Entry 1SK4 (X-ray diffraction, 1.65 A resolution); this record covers chain A.

Chain A:
Molecule: Peptidoglycan recognition protein I-alpha
Source organism: Homo sapiens
UniProt: Q96LB9 (PGRP3_HUMAN); numbering as in UniProt (aligned over 179-341)
Amino-acid sequence (163 residues; numbered 179 to 341; the number before each row is that of its first residue):
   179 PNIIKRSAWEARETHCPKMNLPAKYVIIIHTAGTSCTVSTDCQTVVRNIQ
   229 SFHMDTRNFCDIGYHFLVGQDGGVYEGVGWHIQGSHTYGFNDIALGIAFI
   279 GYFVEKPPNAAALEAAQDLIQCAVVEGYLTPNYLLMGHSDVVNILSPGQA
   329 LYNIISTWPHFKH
Disulfide bonds: Cys-194/Cys-238, Cys-214/Cys-220
Modified positions: Cys-300 (s-hydroxycysteine; CSO)
Construct notes: modified residue (300)
Metal / ion sites: Na+: Ser-317, Val-319, Ile-322, Ser-324
Curated features (UniProtKB/Swiss-Prot):
  - region: His-264 to Asn-269 (Interaction with murein)
  - binding site (peptidoglycan): His-231, Arg-235, Tyr-242

Overview:
Ser-317, Val-319, Ile-322 and Ser-324 coordinate Na+. From UniProt: 3 peptidoglycan-binding residues.
Chain A is Peptidoglycan recognition protein I-alpha (Homo sapiens); the structure, crystal structure of the
C-terminal peptidoglycan-binding domain of human peptidoglycan recognition protein Ialpha, was determined by
X-ray diffraction (same publication as 1SK3).
